PDB entry 6U90 | X-ray diffraction, 3.00 A resolution | chains A and E of the 6 polymer chains in the assembly

Chain A:
Protein: DNA (cytosine-5)-methyltransferase 3B
Source organism: Homo sapiens
Notes: EC 2.1.1.37
Reference sequence: Q9UBC3 (DNM3B_HUMAN); residues 563-853 here = UniProt positions 563-853
Chain sequence (291 residues; numbered 563 to 853; the number before each row is that of its first residue):
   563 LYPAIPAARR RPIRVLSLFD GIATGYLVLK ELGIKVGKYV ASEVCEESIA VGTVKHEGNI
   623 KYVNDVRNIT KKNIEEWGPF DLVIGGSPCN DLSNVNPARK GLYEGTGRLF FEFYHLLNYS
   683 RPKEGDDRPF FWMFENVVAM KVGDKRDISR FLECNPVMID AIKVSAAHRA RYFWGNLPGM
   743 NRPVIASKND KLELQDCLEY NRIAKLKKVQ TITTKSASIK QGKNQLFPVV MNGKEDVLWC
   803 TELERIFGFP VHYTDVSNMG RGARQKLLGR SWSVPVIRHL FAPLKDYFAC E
Differences from the reference sequence: engineered mutation Ala779 (Asn in Q9UBC3)
Small-molecule neighbours: S-adenosylhomocysteine (SAH): Phe581, Asp582, Gly583, Ile584, Thr586, Ser604, Glu605, Val606, Cys607, Ser610, Asn626, Asp627, Val628, Arg629, Gly648, Pro650, Leu671, Arg832, Ser833, Trp834
Curated features (UniProtKB/Swiss-Prot):
  - active site: Cys651
  - binding site (S-adenosyl-L-methionine): Asp582 to Thr586, Glu605, Asp627 to Arg629, Arg832 to Trp834
  - cross-link: Lys617 (Glycyl lysine isopeptide (Lys-Gly) (interchain with G-Cter in SUMO2))
  - natural variant: Ala585 (A585T: In ICF1; A585V: In ICF1), Ala603 (A603T: In ICF1), Val606 (V606A: In ICF1), Gly663 (G663S: In ICF1), Leu664 (L664P: In ICF1), Pro691 (P691L: In FSHD4), Val699 (V699G: In ICF1), Val726 (V726G: In ICF1), Ala766 (A766P: In ICF1), Glu806 (E806ESTP: In ICF1), His814 (H814R: In ICF1), Asp817 (D817G: In ICF1), 3 further natural variant entries in UniProt

Chain E:
Molecule: CpGpT DNA
Sequence (25 nucleotides; each row starts with the number of its first residue):
   422 GCATGXGTTC TAATTAGAAC GCATG
Modified residues: PYO (1-(beta-D-ribofuranosyl)-pyrimidin-2-one-5'-phosphate) at position 427

Interface between chain A and chain E:
Contacting residue pairs (9; chain A residue first):
  Asn656(A) with DA444(E), base contact
  Val657(A) with DG442(E), hydrogen bond to the base
  Pro659(A) with DG442(E), sugar contact
  Lys777(A) with DG438(E), base contact; DA439(E), base contact
  Ser778(A) with DG438(E), hydrogen bond to the phosphate
  Arg823(A) with DA437(E), salt bridge to the phosphate; DG438(E), salt bridge to the phosphate
  Gly824(A) with DA437(E), phosphate contact
Other interface residues (no listed pair), chain E (7 interface residues in all): DC441, DC443

In short:
The chain A/chain E interface involves 7 residues from each chain; the contacts include 2 hydrogen bonds and 2
salt bridges. Among the polar pairs are Val657(A)-DG442(E), Ser778(A)-DG438(E) and Arg823(A)-DA437(E). Chain A
binds S-adenosylhomocysteine.
Here chain A is DNA (cytosine-5)-methyltransferase 3B (Homo sapiens) and chain E is CpGpT DNA. Entry 6U90
(Crystal structure of DNMT3B(N779A)-DNMT3L in complex with CpGpT DNA) was determined by X-ray diffraction.
